PDB entry 3X1L | X-ray diffraction, 2.10 A resolution | chains B and I of the 10 polymer chains in the assembly

== Chain B ==
Name: CRISPR system Cmr subunit Cmr3
From: Pyrococcus furiosus DSM 3638
UniProt: Q8U1S7 (CMR3_PYRFU); numbering as in UniProt (aligned over 1-322)
Chain sequence (322 residues; row label = number of the first residue in the row):
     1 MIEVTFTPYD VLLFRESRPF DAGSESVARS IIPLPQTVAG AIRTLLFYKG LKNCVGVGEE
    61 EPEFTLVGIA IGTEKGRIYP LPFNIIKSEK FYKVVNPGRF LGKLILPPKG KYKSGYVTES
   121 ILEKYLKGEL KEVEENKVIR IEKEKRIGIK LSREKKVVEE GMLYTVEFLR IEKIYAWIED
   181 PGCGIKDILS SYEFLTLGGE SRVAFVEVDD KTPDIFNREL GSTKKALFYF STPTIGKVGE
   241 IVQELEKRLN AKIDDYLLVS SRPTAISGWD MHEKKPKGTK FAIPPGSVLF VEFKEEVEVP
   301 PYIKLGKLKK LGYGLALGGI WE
Not modelled in the structure: 74-76

== Chain I ==
Molecule: 39-nt RNA strand
Sequence (39 nucleotides; row label = number of the first residue in the row):
     1 AUUGAAAGUU GUAGUAUGCG GUCCUUGCGG CUGAGAGCA
Not modelled in the structure: 33-39

== Interface between chain B and chain I ==
Pairs across the interface (67; chain B residue first):
  Leu-13(B) / G4(I)  phosphate contact
  Phe-14(B) / G4(I)  phosphate contact
  Arg-15(B) / U3(I)  hydrogen bond to the sugar
  Arg-15(B) / G4(I)  salt bridge to the phosphate
  Glu-16(B) / U3(I)  hydrogen bond to the sugar
  Ser-17(B) / U3(I)  hydrogen bond to the base
  Phe-20(B) / A5(I)  hydrogen bond to the base
  Phe-20(B) / A6(I)  hydrogen bond to the base
  Phe-20(B) / A7(I)  base contact
  Asp-21(B) / A5(I)  hydrogen bond to the base
  Asp-21(B) / A6(I)  base contact
  Ala-22(B) / A6(I)  hydrogen bond to the base
  Ala-22(B) / A7(I)  base contact
  Gln-36(B) / U3(I)  hydrogen bond to the phosphate
  Thr-37(B) / U2(I)  base contact
  Thr-37(B) / U3(I)  hydrogen bond to the phosphate
  Gly-40(B) / A1(I)  hydrogen bond to the sugar
  Gly-40(B) / U2(I)  sugar contact
  Ala-41(B) / U2(I)  base contact
  Arg-43(B) / A1(I)  sugar contact
  Thr-44(B) / A1(I)  hydrogen bond to the sugar
  Thr-44(B) / U2(I)  base contact
  Phe-47(B) / A1(I)  stacking on the base
  Tyr-48(B) / A1(I)  hydrogen bond to the base
  Val-55(B) / A1(I)  sugar contact
  Gly-56(B) / A1(I)  sugar contact
  Val-57(B) / A1(I)  phosphate contact
  Gly-58(B) / A1(I)  hydrogen bond to the phosphate
  Ile-147(B) / U9(I)  base contact
  Gly-148(B) / U9(I)  phosphate contact
  Ile-149(B) / A7(I)  hydrogen bond to the sugar
  Ile-149(B) / G8(I)  sugar contact
  Ile-149(B) / U9(I)  hydrogen bond to the phosphate
  Ile-149(B) / U10(I)  sugar contact
  Lys-150(B) / A7(I)  sugar contact
  Lys-150(B) / G8(I)  phosphate contact
  Leu-151(B) / G8(I)  hydrogen bond to the phosphate
  Leu-151(B) / U10(I)  sugar contact
  Lys-156(B) / G8(I)  base contact
  Lys-156(B) / U10(I)  hydrogen bond to the sugar
  Lys-156(B) / G11(I)  salt bridge to the phosphate
  Val-157(B) / G11(I)  sugar contact
  Val-158(B) / U10(I)  base contact
  Leu-163(B) / U9(I)  base contact
  Tyr-164(B) / A7(I)  stacking on the base
  Thr-196(B) / U2(I)  hydrogen bond to the base
  Leu-197(B) / U2(I)  base contact
  Gly-198(B) / U2(I)  hydrogen bond to the base
  Gly-198(B) / G4(I)  phosphate contact
  Gly-198(B) / A5(I)  phosphate contact
  Gly-199(B) / G4(I)  phosphate contact
  Gly-199(B) / A5(I)  phosphate contact
  Glu-200(B) / A5(I)  hydrogen bond to the phosphate
  Ser-201(B) / A5(I)  hydrogen bond to the phosphate
  Ser-201(B) / A6(I)  hydrogen bond to the phosphate
  Ser-267(B) / U3(I)  hydrogen bond to the base
  Gly-268(B) / U3(I)  hydrogen bond to the base
  Trp-269(B) / U2(I)  sugar contact
  Trp-269(B) / U3(I)  hydrogen bond to the phosphate
  Trp-269(B) / G4(I)  stacking on the base
  Asp-270(B) / U2(I)  phosphate contact
  Met-271(B) / A1(I)  base contact
  Met-271(B) / U2(I)  hydrogen bond to the phosphate
  His-272(B) / A1(I)  phosphate contact
  Pro-276(B) / U3(I)  base contact
  Lys-277(B) / U2(I)  salt bridge to the phosphate
  Lys-277(B) / U3(I)  salt bridge to the phosphate
Other interface residues (no listed pair), chain B (47 interface residues in all): Gly-23, Glu-59, Met-162

== Overview ==
47 residues of chain B and 11 residues of chain I are in contact; the contacts include 26 hydrogen bonds, 4
salt bridges and 3 aromatic stacking contacts. Polar contacts include Ser-17(B)/U3(I), Phe-20(B)/A5(I) and
Phe-20(B)/A6(I).
Chain B is CRISPR system Cmr subunit Cmr3 (Pyrococcus furiosus DSM 3638) and chain I is a 39-nt RNA strand;
the structure, Crystal Structure of the CRISPR-Cas RNA Silencing Cmr Complex Bound to a Target Analog, was
determined by X-ray diffraction.
